6AHR - chains A and I of the 12 polymer chains in the assembly; structure by electron microscopy, 3.92 A resolution.

# Chain A
Molecule: H1 RNA
From: Homo sapiens
Sequence (341 nucleotides; each row starts with the number of its first residue):
     1 AUAGGGCGGA GGGAAGCUCA UCAGUGGGGC CACGAGCUGA GUGCGUCCUG UCACUCCACU
    61 CCCAUGUCCC UUGGGAAGGU CUGAGACUAG GGCCAGAGGC GGCCCUAACA GGGCUCUCCC
   121 UGAGCUUCGG GGAGGUGAGU UCCCAGAGAA CGGGGCUCCG CGCGAGGUCA GACUGGGCAG
   181 GAGAUGCCGU GGACCCCGCC CUUCGGGGAG GGGCCCGGCG GAUGCCUCCU UUGCCGGAGC
   241 UUGGAACAGA CUCACGGCCA GCGAAGUGAG UUCAAUGGCU GAGGUGAGGU ACCCCGCAGG
   301 GGACCUCAUA ACCCAAUUCA GACUACUCUC CUCCGCCCAU U

# Chain I
Molecule: Ribonuclease P protein subunit p30
From: Homo sapiens
Notes: EC 3.1.26.5
UniProtKB: P78346 (RPP30_HUMAN); numbering as in UniProt (aligned over 1-268)
Sequence (268 residues; each row starts with the number of its first residue):
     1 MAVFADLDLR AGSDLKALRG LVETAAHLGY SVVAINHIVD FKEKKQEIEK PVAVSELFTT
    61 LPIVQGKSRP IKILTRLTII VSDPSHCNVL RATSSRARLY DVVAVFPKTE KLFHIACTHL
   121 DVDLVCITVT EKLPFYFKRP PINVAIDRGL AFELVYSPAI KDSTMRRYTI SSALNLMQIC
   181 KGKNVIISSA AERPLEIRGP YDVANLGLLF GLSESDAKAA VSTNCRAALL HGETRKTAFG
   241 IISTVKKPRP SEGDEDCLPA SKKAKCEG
Not modelled in the structure: 1, 238-268

# Interface between chain A and chain I
Pairs across the interface (7):
  A23(A) with Glu214(I), sugar contact; Ser215(I), hydrogen bond to the sugar
  C63(A) with Arg69(I), hydrogen bond to the base
  U65(A) with Lys67(I), salt bridge to the phosphate; Ser68(I), hydrogen bond to the base; Arg69(I), salt bridge to the phosphate
  G66(A) with Lys67(I), phosphate contact
Interface residues without a listed pair, chain A (9 interface residues in all): C22, G24, A64, U67, G278
Interface residues without a listed pair, chain I (9 interface residues in all): Ala2, Pro70, Lys218, Ala219

# In short
The chain A/chain I interface involves 9 residues from each chain, with 3 hydrogen bonds and 2 salt bridges.
Polar pairs include C63(A)-Arg69(I), U65(A)-Ser68(I) and A23(A)-Ser215(I).
Here chain A is H1 RNA and chain I is Ribonuclease P protein subunit p30, both from Homo sapiens. Entry 6AHR
(Cryo-EM structure of human Ribonuclease P) was determined by electron microscopy together with 6AHU and 6AHV
from the same study.
